8P0T - chains A and B of the 28 polymer chains in the assembly; structure by electron microscopy, 2.65 A resolution.

Chain A:
Name: Family T1, proteasome alpha subunit, threonine peptidase
Source organism: Trichomonas vaginalis G3
UniProtKB: A2F568 (A2F568_TRIV3); residues 1-241 here = UniProt positions 1-241
Amino-acid sequence (241 residues; row label = number of the first residue in the row):
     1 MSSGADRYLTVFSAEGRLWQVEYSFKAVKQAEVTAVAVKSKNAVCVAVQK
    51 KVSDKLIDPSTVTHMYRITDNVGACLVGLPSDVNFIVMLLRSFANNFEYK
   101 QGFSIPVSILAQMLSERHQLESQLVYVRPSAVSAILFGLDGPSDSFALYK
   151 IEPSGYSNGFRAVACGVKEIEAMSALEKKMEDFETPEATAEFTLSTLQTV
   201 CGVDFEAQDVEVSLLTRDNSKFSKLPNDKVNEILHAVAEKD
Disordered / not traced: 1, 241

Chain B:
Name: Family T1, proteasome alpha subunit, threonine peptidase
Source organism: Trichomonas vaginalis G3
UniProtKB: A2FJV7 (A2FJV7_TRIV3); numbering as in UniProt (aligned over 1-232)
Amino-acid sequence (232 residues; each row starts with the number of its first residue):
     1 MGDSDFSLTTFSSGGKLNQIESALKAVSLGGQCVGVKAKNGAVIACESKP
    51 SSPLVEKVTNLKVQKINDNVGIVYSGVNTDFHVILKSLRKASIKYSLRLG
   101 VEMPTREVVKHAAHKMQYYTQIGGVRPFGVSLLIIGWEELGPTLWQVDPS
   151 GTFWAWKATALGKRSDGSRTFLERRYSEDQSVDDAIHTAISTLKEGFDGQ
   201 LTAELIEIGVVDETRKFRTLSTAEIRDFLTEV
Disordered / not traced: 1-2, 232

Chain A / chain B interface:
Residue-residue contacts (70):
  Leu-9(A) with Leu-8(B), hydrophobic
  Thr-10(A) with Arg-126(B)
  Val-11(A) with Leu-8(B), hydrophobic; Gln-19(B); Arg-126(B)
  Phe-12(A) with Gln-19(B), hydrogen bond (backbone-side chain); Ser-22(B); Ala-23(B), hydrophobic; Ala-26(B), hydrophobic; Val-77(B), hydrophobic; Arg-126(B); Pro-127(B); Gly-129(B)
  Ser-13(A) with Ser-22(B), hydrogen bond (backbone-side chain)
  Ala-14(A) with Ser-22(B); Lys-25(B)
  Glu-15(A) with Lys-25(B); Leu-29(B)
  Gly-16(A) with Ser-22(B); Lys-25(B); Ala-26(B); Leu-29(B)
  Leu-18(A) with Arg-126(B)
  Lys-39(A) with Glu-56(B), salt bridge
  Ser-115(A) with Thr-79(B)
  Glu-116(A) with Lys-86(B), salt bridge
  Gln-119(A) with Thr-79(B); Asp-80(B); Val-83(B); Arg-126(B)
  Ser-122(A) with Arg-126(B), hydrogen bond (backbone-side chain)
  Gln-123(A) with Tyr-119(B); Gly-124(B); Val-125(B); Arg-126(B), hydrogen bond (side chain-backbone); Pro-127(B); Phe-128(B)
  Leu-124(A) with Gly-124(B); Val-125(B), hydrophobic
  Val-125(A) with Leu-8(B), hydrophobic; Gly-124(B), hydrogen bond (backbone-backbone)
  Tyr-126(A) with Ser-4(B); Gly-124(B)
  Tyr-149(A) with Thr-59(B)
  Ser-154(A) with Thr-79(B), hydrogen bond (backbone-side chain)
  Gly-155(A) with Thr-79(B)
  Tyr-156(A) with Asn-60(B); Asn-78(B)
  Ser-157(A) with Asn-60(B), hydrogen bond (backbone-side chain)
  Asn-158(A) with Val-55(B); Thr-59(B); Asn-60(B), hydrogen bond
  Gly-159(A) with Val-55(B); Glu-56(B), hydrogen bond (backbone-backbone); Thr-59(B), hydrogen bond (backbone-side chain)
  Phe-160(A) with Ser-52(B); Leu-54(B); Val-55(B), hydrophobic; Glu-56(B)
  Arg-161(A) with Pro-53(B), hydrogen bond (side chain-backbone); Leu-54(B), hydrogen bond (backbone-backbone); Glu-56(B)
  Ala-162(A) with Leu-54(B)
  Met-173(A) with Ser-52(B); Leu-54(B)
  Leu-176(A) with Leu-54(B), hydrophobic
  Glu-177(A) with Ser-52(B); Pro-53(B); Leu-54(B)
  Met-180(A) with Leu-54(B), hydrophobic
Other interface residues (no listed pair), chain A (35 interface residues in all): Ala-5, Arg-17, Gln-112
Other interface residues (no listed pair), chain B (30 interface residues in all): Ser-51, His-82

Overview:
35 residues of chain A face 30 of chain B across their interface, with 12 hydrogen bonds and 2 salt bridges.
Among the polar pairs are Lys-39(A)/Glu-56(B), Glu-116(A)/Lys-86(B) and Phe-12(A)/Gln-19(B).
Chain A is Family T1, proteasome alpha subunit, threonine peptidase and chain B is Family T1, proteasome alpha
subunit, threonine peptidase, both from Trichomonas vaginalis G3; the structure, CryoEM structure of 20S
Trichomonas vaginalis proteasome in complex with proteasome inhibitor CP-17, was determined by electron
microscopy (same publication as 8OIX).
